Entry 3K0F (X-ray diffraction, 3.00 A resolution); this record covers chains A and B of the 6 polymer chains in the assembly.

[Chain A]
Name: Circadian clock protein kinase KaiC
Source organism: Synechococcus elongatus PCC 7942
Notes: EC 2.7.11.17
Reference sequence: Q79PF4 (KAIC_SYNE7); numbering as in UniProt (aligned over 1-519)
Amino-acid sequence (519 residues; row label = number of the first residue in the row):
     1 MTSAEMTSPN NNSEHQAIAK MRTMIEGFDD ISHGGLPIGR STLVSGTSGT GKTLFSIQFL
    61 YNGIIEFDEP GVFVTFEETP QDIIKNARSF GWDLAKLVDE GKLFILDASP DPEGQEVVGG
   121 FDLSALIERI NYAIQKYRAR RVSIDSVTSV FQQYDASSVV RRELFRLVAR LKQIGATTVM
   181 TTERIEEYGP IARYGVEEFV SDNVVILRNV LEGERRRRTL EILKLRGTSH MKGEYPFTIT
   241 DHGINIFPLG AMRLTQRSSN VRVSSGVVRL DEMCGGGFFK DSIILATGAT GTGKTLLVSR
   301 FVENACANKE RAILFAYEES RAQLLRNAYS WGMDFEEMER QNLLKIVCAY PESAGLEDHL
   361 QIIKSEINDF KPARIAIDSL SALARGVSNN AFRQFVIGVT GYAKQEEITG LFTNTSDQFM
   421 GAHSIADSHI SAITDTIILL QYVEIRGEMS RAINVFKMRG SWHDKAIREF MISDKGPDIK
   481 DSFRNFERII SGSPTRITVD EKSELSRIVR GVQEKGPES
Not modelled in the structure: 1-13
Construct notes: engineered mutation Ala-426 (Thr in Q79PF4), Ala-432 (Thr in Q79PF4)
Ion coordination: Mg2+ site 1: Thr-53 (together with ATP); Mg2+ site 2: Thr-295 (together with ATP)
Residues lining bound ligands:
  - ATP (adenosine-5'-triphosphate), molecule 1: Ser-48, Gly-49, Thr-50, Gly-51, Lys-52, Thr-53, Leu-54, Glu-78, Ser-89, Phe-90, Arg-218, Ile-239, Thr-240, Asp-241
  - ATP, molecule 2: Phe-199, Leu-223, Lys-224, Leu-225, Arg-226, Gly-227, Thr-228, Ser-229, His-230, Lys-232
  - ATP, molecule 3: Ala-289, Thr-290, Gly-291, Thr-292, Gly-293, Lys-294, Thr-295, Leu-296, Glu-318, Glu-319, Ser-330, Trp-331, Arg-451, Ile-472, Ser-473
  - ATP, molecule 4: Ser-431, Ala-432, Phe-456, Lys-457, Met-458, Arg-459, Gly-460, Ser-461, Trp-462, His-463, Lys-465
UniProt features mapped onto this chain:
  - region: Gln-115 to Asp-122 (B-loop, required to bind KaiB and SasA), Pro-248 to Asn-260 (Linker), Arg-488 to Ile-497 (A-loop, interacts with KaiA)
  - active site: Glu-77 (Proton acceptor in CI (KaiC 1)), Glu-318 (Proton acceptor in CII (KaiC 2))
  - binding site (ATP): Gly-49, Thr-50, Gly-51, Lys-52, Thr-53, Leu-54, Ser-89, Lys-224, Leu-225, Arg-226, Thr-228, His-230, Thr-240, Asp-241, Thr-290, Gly-291, Thr-292, Gly-293, Lys-294, Thr-295 and 9 more in UniProt
  - binding site (Mg(2+)): Thr-53, Thr-295, Glu-318
  - modified residue: Ser-431 (Phosphoserine)
  - mutagenesis: Thr-42 (T42S: Extends the period of the circadian rhythm to 28 hours in reconstituted KaiABC complex. Decreased endogenous ATPase), Lys-52 (K52A: Induces an arrhythmic phenotype, significantly reduced ATP-binding), Gly-71 (G71A: Lowers the amplitude and distords the waveform of the circadian rhythm), Ala-87 (A87V: In kaiC1; shortens the period of the circadian rhythm to 22 hours), Trp-92 (W92F: Increases photoperiod in presence of KaiA and KaiB), Ala-108 (A108E: No longer binds KaiB, no formation of KaiCBA, still phosphorylated; A108L: Reduced binding of KaiB, reduced formation of KaiCBA, still phosphorylated), Gly-114 (G114A: Extends the period of the circadian rhythm to 27 hours), Gln-115 (Q115A: Abolishes the circadian rhythm), Ser-146 (S146P: CI hydrolysis rate halves, increases period of the circadian rhythm by nearly 50%; S146W: Loss of stable oscillation in presence of KaiA and KaiB), Gln-153 (Q153A: Higher CI ATPase activity, clock speeds up), Ser-157 (S157C: In kaiC2; extends the period of the circadian rhythm to 29 hours. Lower CI ATPase activity, clock slows down ...), Arg-215 (R215C: In kaiC3; shortens the period of the circadian rhythm to 16 hours and decreases the interaction with KaiA), 30 further mutagenesis entries in UniProt
Reported in the primary citation:
  - mutagenesis - E318A: abolished catalytic activity
  - mutagenesis - I430A (Tm change 3 degC): decreased stability
  - mutagenesis - R385A: increased catalytic activity

[Chain B]
Name: Circadian clock protein kinase KaiC
Source organism: Synechococcus elongatus PCC 7942
Notes: EC 2.7.11.17
Reference sequence: Q79PF4 (KAIC_SYNE7); numbering as in UniProt (aligned over 1-519)
Amino-acid sequence (519 residues; row label = number of the first residue in the row):
     1 MTSAEMTSPN NNSEHQAIAK MRTMIEGFDD ISHGGLPIGR STLVSGTSGT GKTLFSIQFL
    61 YNGIIEFDEP GVFVTFEETP QDIIKNARSF GWDLAKLVDE GKLFILDASP DPEGQEVVGG
   121 FDLSALIERI NYAIQKYRAR RVSIDSVTSV FQQYDASSVV RRELFRLVAR LKQIGATTVM
   181 TTERIEEYGP IARYGVEEFV SDNVVILRNV LEGERRRRTL EILKLRGTSH MKGEYPFTIT
   241 DHGINIFPLG AMRLTQRSSN VRVSSGVVRL DEMCGGGFFK DSIILATGAT GTGKTLLVSR
   301 FVENACANKE RAILFAYEES RAQLLRNAYS WGMDFEEMER QNLLKIVCAY PESAGLEDHL
   361 QIIKSEINDF KPARIAIDSL SALARGVSNN AFRQFVIGVT GYAKQEEITG LFTNTSDQFM
   421 GAHSIADSHI SAITDTIILL QYVEIRGEMS RAINVFKMRG SWHDKAIREF MISDKGPDIK
   481 DSFRNFERII SGSPTRITVD EKSELSRIVR GVQEKGPES
Not modelled in the structure: 1-13, 505-519
Modified positions: Ser-431 (phosphoserine; SEP)
Construct notes: engineered mutation Ala-426 (Thr in Q79PF4), Ala-432 (Thr in Q79PF4)
Ion coordination: Mg2+ site 1: Thr-53 (together with ATP); Mg2+ site 2: Thr-295, Glu-318 (together with ATP)
Residues lining bound ligands:
  - ATP (adenosine-5'-triphosphate), molecule 1: Ser-48, Gly-49, Thr-50, Gly-51, Lys-52, Thr-53, Leu-54, Glu-78, Ser-89, Phe-90, Arg-218, Ile-239, Thr-240, Asp-241
  - ATP, molecule 2: Phe-199, Leu-223, Lys-224, Leu-225, Arg-226, Gly-227, Thr-228, Ser-229, His-230, Lys-232
  - ATP, molecule 3: Thr-290, Gly-291, Thr-292, Gly-293, Lys-294, Thr-295, Leu-296, Glu-318, Ser-330, Trp-331, Arg-451, Ile-472, Ser-473, Asp-474
  - ATP, molecule 4: Ala-432, Phe-456, Lys-457, Met-458, Arg-459, Gly-460, Ser-461, Trp-462, His-463, Lys-465
UniProt features mapped onto this chain:
  - region: Gln-115 to Asp-122 (B-loop, required to bind KaiB and SasA), Pro-248 to Asn-260 (Linker), Arg-488 to Ile-497 (A-loop, interacts with KaiA)
  - active site: Glu-77 (Proton acceptor in CI (KaiC 1)), Glu-318 (Proton acceptor in CII (KaiC 2))
  - binding site (ATP): Gly-49, Thr-50, Gly-51, Lys-52, Thr-53, Leu-54, Ser-89, Lys-224, Leu-225, Arg-226, Thr-228, His-230, Thr-240, Asp-241, Thr-290, Gly-291, Thr-292, Gly-293, Lys-294, Thr-295 and 9 more in UniProt
  - binding site (Mg(2+)): Thr-53, Thr-295, Glu-318
  - modified residue: Ser-431 (Phosphoserine)
  - mutagenesis: Thr-42 (T42S: Extends the period of the circadian rhythm to 28 hours in reconstituted KaiABC complex. Decreased endogenous ATPase), Lys-52 (K52A: Induces an arrhythmic phenotype, significantly reduced ATP-binding), Gly-71 (G71A: Lowers the amplitude and distords the waveform of the circadian rhythm), Ala-87 (A87V: In kaiC1; shortens the period of the circadian rhythm to 22 hours), Trp-92 (W92F: Increases photoperiod in presence of KaiA and KaiB), Ala-108 (A108E: No longer binds KaiB, no formation of KaiCBA, still phosphorylated; A108L: Reduced binding of KaiB, reduced formation of KaiCBA, still phosphorylated), Gly-114 (G114A: Extends the period of the circadian rhythm to 27 hours), Gln-115 (Q115A: Abolishes the circadian rhythm), Ser-146 (S146P: CI hydrolysis rate halves, increases period of the circadian rhythm by nearly 50%; S146W: Loss of stable oscillation in presence of KaiA and KaiB), Gln-153 (Q153A: Higher CI ATPase activity, clock speeds up), Ser-157 (S157C: In kaiC2; extends the period of the circadian rhythm to 29 hours. Lower CI ATPase activity, clock slows down ...), Arg-215 (R215C: In kaiC3; shortens the period of the circadian rhythm to 16 hours and decreases the interaction with KaiA), 30 further mutagenesis entries in UniProt

[How chain A and chain B interact]
Pairs across the interface (127; chain A residue first):
  Ser-48(A) with Glu-198(B), hydrogen bond (side chain-backbone); Phe-199(B); Leu-223(B); Lys-224(B), hydrogen bond
  Gly-49(A) with Lys-224(B)
  Glu-77(A) with Arg-161(B), salt bridge; Phe-165(B); Phe-199(B)
  Glu-78(A) with Arg-226(B), salt bridge
  Asp-82(A) with Arg-40(B), salt bridge; Lys-172(B), salt bridge
  Lys-85(A) with Glu-14(B), hydrogen bond (side chain-backbone); Gln-16(B); Ile-18(B); Arg-40(B)
  Asn-86(A) with Ile-18(B); Arg-40(B), hydrogen bond; Arg-226(B); Gly-227(B)
  Arg-88(A) with His-15(B); Gln-16(B)
  Ser-89(A) with Gly-227(B), hydrogen bond (side chain-backbone); Thr-228(B)
  Pro-110(A) with Phe-165(B)
  Pro-112(A) with Arg-166(B); Gln-173(B)
  Gly-114(A) with Arg-166(B)
  Ser-149(A) with Arg-161(B)
  Gln-152(A) with Ser-158(B); Arg-161(B); Val-196(B)
  Gln-153(A) with Ser-158(B), hydrogen bond (backbone-side chain); Arg-162(B)
  Tyr-154(A) with Ser-158(B)
  Glu-183(A) with Arg-161(B), salt bridge; Phe-199(B)
  Arg-184(A) with Phe-199(B)
  Ile-185(A) with Glu-198(B)
  Arg-193(A) with Gly-195(B), hydrogen bond (side chain-backbone); Phe-199(B)
  Asn-209(A) with Leu-223(B)
  Leu-211(A) with Tyr-188(B), hydrophobic; Glu-234(B)
  Glu-214(A) with Arg-217(B), salt bridge; Thr-219(B); Gly-233(B); Glu-234(B), hydrogen bond (backbone-backbone); Gln-394(B)
  Arg-215(A) with Lys-232(B), hydrogen bond (side chain-backbone); Glu-234(B), hydrogen bond (side chain-backbone); Tyr-235(B), hydrogen bond
  Arg-216(A) with Arg-208(B); Glu-221(B), salt bridge; Gly-233(B)
  Arg-218(A) with Lys-232(B)
  Thr-290(A) with Ile-425(B); Ile-437(B); Phe-456(B); Lys-457(B)
  Gly-291(A) with Lys-457(B)
  Ala-316(A) with Leu-254(B)
  Glu-318(A) with Ala-432(B)
  Glu-319(A) with Leu-254(B); Arg-459(B)
  Ser-320(A) with Leu-254(B); Gln-256(B), hydrogen bond (side chain-backbone)
  Arg-321(A) with Leu-254(B); Thr-255(B)
  Ala-322(A) with Gln-256(B); Ser-258(B)
  Gln-323(A) with Ser-258(B); Lys-404(B), hydrogen bond; Asp-435(B), hydrogen bond; Arg-459(B)
  Arg-326(A) with Ser-258(B), hydrogen bond; Ser-259(B), hydrogen bond (side chain-backbone); Asn-260(B); Phe-279(B); Asp-281(B), hydrogen bond (side chain-backbone)
  Asn-327(A) with Arg-459(B); Gly-460(B)
  Cys-348(A) with Leu-254(B)
  Ala-349(A) with Leu-254(B)
  Tyr-350(A) with Met-252(B), hydrophobic; Arg-253(B); Leu-254(B); Gln-256(B), hydrogen bond; Ile-397(B), hydrophobic
  Glu-352(A) with Gly-250(B)
  Ser-353(A) with Gly-250(B)
  Arg-385(A) with Arg-393(B); Ile-397(B); Ile-433(B)
  Gly-386(A) with Asn-390(B)
  Thr-415(A) with Ser-431(B)
  Asp-417(A) with Ser-424(B); His-429(B), salt bridge; Ser-431(B)
  Gln-418(A) with His-423(B)
  Phe-419(A) with Ala-422(B); His-423(B); Ser-424(B); Ile-425(B), hydrophobic; Phe-456(B), hydrophobic
  Met-420(A) with His-423(B), hydrogen bond (backbone-side chain); Ile-490(B), hydrophobic
  Tyr-442(A) with Phe-456(B), hydrogen bond (side chain-backbone)
  Glu-444(A) with Glu-487(B); Arg-488(B), hydrogen bond (side chain-backbone); Ile-489(B), hydrogen bond (side chain-backbone); Ile-490(B), hydrogen bond (side chain-backbone)
  Arg-446(A) with Arg-484(B)
  Gly-447(A) with Ala-466(B); Ile-467(B), hydrogen bond (backbone-backbone); Ile-489(B)
  Glu-448(A) with Lys-465(B); Ala-466(B)
  Met-449(A) with Asn-454(B); Lys-465(B), hydrogen bond (backbone-backbone)
  Arg-451(A) with Lys-465(B)
  Ser-493(A) with Arg-488(B)
  Pro-494(A) with Glu-487(B)
  Thr-495(A) with Glu-487(B), hydrogen bond
  Arg-496(A) with Arg-484(B), hydrogen bond (side chain-backbone); Phe-486(B), hydrogen bond (side chain-backbone); Glu-487(B), salt bridge
  Arg-507(A) with Glu-504(B)
Also at the interface, not in a pair above, chain A (69 interface residues in all): Gly-46, Thr-47, Lys-52, Thr-148, Tyr-317, Ser-330, Trp-331, Arg-488
Also at the interface, not in a pair above, chain B (86 interface residues in all): Ala-17, Ser-157, Ala-169, Arg-170, Pro-190, Val-200, Val-204, Arg-257, Gly-401, Leu-439, His-463, Ser-482, Asn-485, Ser-491, Ile-497

[Summary]
69 residues of chain A and 86 residues of chain B are in contact, with 28 hydrogen bonds and 9 salt bridges.
Polar contacts include Glu-77(A)/Arg-161(B), Glu-78(A)/Arg-226(B) and Asp-82(A)/Arg-40(B). 2 ATP molecules are
bound between chain A and chain B. The paper reports that E318A of chain A abolishes catalytic activity; I430A
of chain A reduces stability.
Here chain A is Circadian clock protein kinase KaiC and chain B is Circadian clock protein kinase KaiC, both
from Synechococcus elongatus PCC 7942. Entry 3K0F (Crystal structure of the phosphorylation-site double mutant
T426A/T432A of the KaiC circadian clock protein) was determined by X-ray diffraction, deposited together with
3JZM, 3K09, 3K0A, 3K0C and 3K0E.
